Entry 6AHU (electron microscopy, 3.66 A resolution); this record covers chains A and F of the 13 polymer chains in the assembly.

Chain A:
Molecule: H1 RNA
From: Homo sapiens
Sequence (341 nucleotides; each row starts with the number of its first residue):
     1 AUAGGGCGGAGGGAAGCUCAUCAGUGGGGCCACGAGCUGAGUGCGUCCUG
    51 UCACUCCACUCCCAUGUCCCUUGGGAAGGUCUGAGACUAGGGCCAGAGGC
   101 GGCCCUAACAGGGCUCUCCCUGAGCUUCGGGGAGGUGAGUUCCCAGAGAA
   151 CGGGGCUCCGCGCGAGGUCAGACUGGGCAGGAGAUGCCGUGGACCCCGCC
   201 CUUCGGGGAGGGGCCCGGCGGAUGCCUCCUUUGCCGGAGCUUGGAACAGA
   251 CUCACGGCCAGCGAAGUGAGUUCAAUGGCUGAGGUGAGGUACCCCGCAGG
   301 GGACCUCAUAACCCAAUUCAGACUACUCUCCUCCGCCCAUU

Chain F:
Molecule: Ribonuclease P protein subunit p25
From: Homo sapiens
Notes: EC 3.1.26.5
UniProt: Q9BUL9 (RPP25_HUMAN); residue numbers follow UniProt; this construct covers 1-199
Chain sequence (199 residues; numbered 1 to 199; the number before each row is that of its first residue):
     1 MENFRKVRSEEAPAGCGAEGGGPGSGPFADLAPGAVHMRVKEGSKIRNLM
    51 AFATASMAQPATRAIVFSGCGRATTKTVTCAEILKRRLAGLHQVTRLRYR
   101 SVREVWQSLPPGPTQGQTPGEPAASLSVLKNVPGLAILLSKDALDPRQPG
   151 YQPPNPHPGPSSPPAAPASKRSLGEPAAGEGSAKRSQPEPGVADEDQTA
Not modelled in the structure: 9-20, 109-123, 157-199
Curated features (UniProtKB/Swiss-Prot):
  - modified residue (Phosphoserine): Ser172, Ser182

Interface between chain A and chain F:
Residue-residue contacts (34):
  G34(A) with Thr75(F), base contact
  G36(A) with Lys76(F), base contact
  C37(A) with Thr79(F), base contact; Glu82(F), base contact; Ile83(F), base contact
  U38(A) with Arg47(F), hydrogen bond to the sugar; Met50(F), base contact; Arg87(F), hydrogen bond to the base
  G39(A) with Gly43(F), base contact; Arg47(F), salt bridge to the phosphate; Lys76(F), base contact
  A40(A) with Gly43(F), base contact; Arg47(F), salt bridge to the phosphate
  G50(A) with Lys45(F), sugar contact; Asn48(F), base contact; Phe52(F), sugar contact
  U51(A) with Ala35(F), base contact; Phe52(F), phosphate contact
  C52(A) with Ser44(F), hydrogen bond to the base; Lys45(F), salt bridge to the phosphate
  A53(A) with Arg39(F), phosphate contact; Glu42(F), phosphate contact; Lys45(F), salt bridge to the phosphate
  C54(A) with Arg39(F), salt bridge to the phosphate; Lys41(F), base contact; Glu42(F), base contact
  U55(A) with Met1(F), phosphate contact; Lys41(F), base contact
  C56(A) with Lys41(F), salt bridge to the phosphate; Arg72(F), hydrogen bond to the sugar
  C57(A) with Lys41(F), base contact
  A58(A) with Arg72(F), hydrogen bond to the base
  C62(A) with Lys130(F), phosphate contact
  C63(A) with Leu129(F), phosphate contact
Interface residues without a listed pair, chain A (18 interface residues in all): G41
Interface residues without a listed pair, chain F (26 interface residues in all): Val36, His37, Ile46, Leu49, Ala51

Summary:
18 residues of chain A and 26 residues of chain F are in contact, with 5 hydrogen bonds and 6 salt bridges.
Polar contacts include U38(A)-Arg87(F), C52(A)-Ser44(F) and A58(A)-Arg72(F).
Chain A is H1 RNA and chain F is Ribonuclease P protein subunit p25, both from Homo sapiens; the structure,
Cryo-EM structure of human Ribonuclease P with mature tRNA, was determined by electron microscopy, deposited
together with 6AHR and 6AHV.
